PDB entry 3KJT | X-ray diffraction, 1.50 A resolution | chain A

== Chain A ==
Molecule: Maltose-binding periplasmic protein
From: Escherichia coli K-12
UniProtKB: P0AEX9 (MALE_ECOLI); residues 1-370 here correspond to UniProt positions 27-396 (UniProt number = residue number + 26)
Sequence (372 residues; each row starts with the number of its first residue; numbers below 1 keep their minus sign (Gly-1 is residue -1)):
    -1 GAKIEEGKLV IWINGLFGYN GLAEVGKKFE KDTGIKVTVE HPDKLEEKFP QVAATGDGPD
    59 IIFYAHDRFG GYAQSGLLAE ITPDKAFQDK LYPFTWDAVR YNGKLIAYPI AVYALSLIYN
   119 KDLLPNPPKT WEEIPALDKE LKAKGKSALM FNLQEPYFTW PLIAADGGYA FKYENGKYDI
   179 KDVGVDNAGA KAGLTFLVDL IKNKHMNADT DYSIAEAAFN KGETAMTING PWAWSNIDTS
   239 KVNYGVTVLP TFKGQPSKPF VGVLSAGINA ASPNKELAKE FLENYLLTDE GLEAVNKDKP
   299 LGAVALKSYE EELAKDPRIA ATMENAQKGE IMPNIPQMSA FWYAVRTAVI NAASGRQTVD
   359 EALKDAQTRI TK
Unresolved in the structure: -1 to 0
Sequence notes: expression tag (-1 to 0); engineered mutation Leu14 (Asp40 in P0AEX9), Phe15 (Lys41 in P0AEX9), Tyr62 (Trp88 in P0AEX9), Tyr111 (Glu137 in P0AEX9)
From the paper describing this entry:
  - conformationally variable residues (loop rearrangement, side-chain flip): Tyr62 to Gly69

== Overview ==
The paper reports conformational variability at Tyr62.
Chain A is Maltose-binding periplasmic protein (Escherichia coli K-12); the structure, Stimulation of the
maltose transporter by a mutant sucrose binding protein gives insights into ABC transporter ..., was
determined by X-ray diffraction, deposited together with 3HPI.
